PDB entry 5F90 | X-ray diffraction, 1.64 A resolution | chains A and B

# Chain A (and B)
Protein: GalNAc/Gal-specific lectin
From: Crenomytilus grayanus
Notes: chain B of this document is another copy of the same molecule, construct and numbering; everything in this record applies to it too
UniProtKB: H2FH31 (H2FH31_9BIVA); numbering as in UniProt (aligned over 1-150)
Sequence (156 residues; numbered 1 to 156; the number before each row is that of its first residue):
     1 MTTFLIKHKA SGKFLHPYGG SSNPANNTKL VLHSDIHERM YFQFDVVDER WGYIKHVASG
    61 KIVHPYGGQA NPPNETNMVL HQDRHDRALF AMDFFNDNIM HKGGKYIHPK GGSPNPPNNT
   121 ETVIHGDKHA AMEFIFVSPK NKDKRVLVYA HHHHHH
Not modelled in the structure: 151-156 (chain B: 1, 151-156)
Construct notes: expression tag (151-156)
UniProt features mapped onto this chain:
  - binding site (D-galactose): His16, Gly19, Asn27, Asp35 to His37, His64, Gly67, Glu75, Asp83 to His85, His108, Gly111, Asn119, Asp127 to His129
  - glycosylation (N-linked (GlcNAc...) asparagine): Asn26, Asn74, Asn118
  - mutagenesis: His16 (H16A: Loss of hemagglutinating and porcine stomach mucin-binding activities; when associated with A-17 and A-19), Pro17 (P17A: Loss of hemagglutinating and porcine stomach mucin-binding activities; when associated with A-16 and A-19), Gly19 (G19A: Loss of hemagglutinating and porcine stomach mucin-binding activities; when associated with A-16 and A-17), Asn27 (N27A: 5.9-fold decreased porcine stomach mucin-binding activity compared to wild-type), His37 (H37A: 1.4-fold decreased porcine stomach mucin-binding activity compared to wild-type), His64 (H64A: Loss of hemagglutinating and porcine stomach mucin-binding activities; when associated with A-65 and A-67), Pro65 (P65A: Loss of hemagglutinating and porcine stomach mucin-binding activities; when associated with A-64 and A-67), Gly67 (G67A: Loss of hemagglutinating and porcine stomach mucin-binding activities; when associated with A-64 and A-65), Glu75 (E75A: 3.2-fold decreased porcine stomach mucin-binding activity compared to wild-type), His85 (H85A: 5.0-fold decreased porcine stomach mucin-binding activity compared to wild-type), His108 (H108A: Retains slight hemagglutinating activity and has 6-fold decreased porcine stomach mucin-binding activity; when associated with A-109 and A-111), Pro109 (P109A: Retains slight hemagglutinating activity and has 6-fold decreased porcine stomach mucin-binding activity; when associated with A-108 and A-111), 4 further mutagenesis entries in UniProt
Ligand contacts: (2S)-2-hydroxybutanedioic acid (LMR): Glu75, His108, Pro109, Lys110, Gly111, Gly112, Val123, His125, Asp127, His129

# Interface between chain A and chain B
Pairs across the interface - 29 pairs, chain A then chain B:
  Val46(A) with Leu147(B), hydrophobic
  Glu49(A) with Phe94(B); Arg145(B); Val146(B); Leu147(B)
  Arg50(A) with Phe94(B), hydrogen bond (side chain-backbone); Arg145(B)
  Ala91(A) with Phe95(B), hydrophobic
  Met92(A) with Phe95(B)
  Asp93(A) with Phe95(B)
  Phe94(A) with Glu49(B); Arg50(B), hydrogen bond (backbone-side chain); Phe94(B), hydrophobic; Tyr149(B), hydrophobic
  Phe95(A) with Ala91(B), hydrophobic; Met92(B); Asp93(B); Phe95(B), hydrophobic; Tyr149(B)
  Asn96(A) with Asn96(B), hydrogen bond
  Arg145(A) with Glu49(B); Arg50(B)
  Val146(A) with Glu49(B)
  Leu147(A) with Val46(B), hydrophobic; Glu49(B); Tyr149(B), hydrophobic
  Tyr149(A) with Phe95(B); Leu147(B), hydrophobic; Tyr149(B)
Other interface residues (no listed pair), chain A (14 interface residues in all): Ala150
Other interface residues (no listed pair), chain B (14 interface residues in all): Ala150

# Overview
The chain A/chain B interface involves 14 residues from each chain, with 3 hydrogen bonds. Polar contacts
include Arg50(A)-Phe94(B) and Asn96(A)-Asn96(B). Bound to chain A: (2S)-2-hydroxybutanedioic acid. Curated
annotation (UniProt) lists 18 D-galactose-binding residues and 16 mutagenesis sites on chain A.
Chain A and chain B are both GalNAc/Gal-specific lectin (Crenomytilus grayanus); the structure, Crystal
structure of a Crenomytilus grayanus lectin in complex with Gb3 allyl, was determined by X-ray diffraction,
deposited together with 5F8W and 5F8Y.
